PDB entry 7X0X | electron microscopy, 2.56 A resolution | chains D and B of the 4 polymer chains in the assembly

== Chain D (and B) ==
Name: Cryptochrome-2
Notes: chain B of this document is another copy of the same molecule, construct and numbering; everything in this record applies to it too
UniProt: Q96524 (CRY2_ARATH); residue numbers follow UniProt; this construct covers 1-612
Amino-acid sequence (612 residues; each row starts with the number of its first residue):
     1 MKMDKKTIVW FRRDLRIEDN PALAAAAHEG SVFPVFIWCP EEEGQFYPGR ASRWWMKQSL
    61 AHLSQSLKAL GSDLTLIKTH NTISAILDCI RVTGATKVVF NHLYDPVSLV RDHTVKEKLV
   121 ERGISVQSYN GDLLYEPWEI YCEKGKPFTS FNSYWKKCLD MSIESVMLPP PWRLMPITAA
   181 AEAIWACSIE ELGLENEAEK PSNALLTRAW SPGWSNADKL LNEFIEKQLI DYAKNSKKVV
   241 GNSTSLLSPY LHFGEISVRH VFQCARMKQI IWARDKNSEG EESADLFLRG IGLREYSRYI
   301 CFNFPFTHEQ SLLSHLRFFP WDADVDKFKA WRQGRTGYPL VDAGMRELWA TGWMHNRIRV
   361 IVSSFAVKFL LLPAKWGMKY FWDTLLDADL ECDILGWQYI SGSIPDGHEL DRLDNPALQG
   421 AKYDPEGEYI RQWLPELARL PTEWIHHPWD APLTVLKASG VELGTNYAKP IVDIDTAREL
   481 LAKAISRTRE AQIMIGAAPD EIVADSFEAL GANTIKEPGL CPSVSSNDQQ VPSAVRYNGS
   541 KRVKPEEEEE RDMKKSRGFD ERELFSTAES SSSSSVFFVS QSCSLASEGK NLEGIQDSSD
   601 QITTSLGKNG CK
Unresolved in the structure: 1-4, 179-187, 306-310, 495-612
Sequence notes: engineered mutation Ala374 (Trp in Q96524)
Swiss-Prot annotation at these positions:
  - motif: Lys541 to Lys555 (Nuclear localization signal)
  - binding site (FAD): Tyr232, Thr244 to Ser248, Asn356, Asp387 to Asp389
  - binding site (Mg(2+)): Asn235, Ser243, His355
  - binding site (ATP): Asn356, Arg357, Asp406
  - site (Involved in electron transfer from the protein surface to the FAD cofactor): Trp321, Trp397
  - modified residue: Ser587 (Phosphoserine), Ser598 (Phosphoserine), Ser599 (Phosphoserine), Thr603 (Phosphothreonine), Ser605 (Phosphoserine)
  - natural variant: Ile83 (I83V: In strain: cv. Chi-1, cv. Co-1 and 3 more), Gln127 (Q127S: In strain: cv. Bu-0, cv. Da(1)-12 and 7 more), Asp326 (D326E: In strain: cv. Chi-1, cv. Co-1 and 3 more), Val367 (V367M: In strain: cv. Cvi-0), Thr476 (T476I: In strain: cv. Cvi-0), Ala482 (A482G: In strain: cv. Chi-1, cv. Co-1 and 3 more), Ala498 (A498S: In strain: cv. Chi-1, cv. Co-1 and 3 more), Phe507 (F507L: In strain: cv. Chi-1, cv. Co-1 and 3 more), Gly511 (G511E: In strain: cv. Chi-1, cv. Co-1 and 3 more), Val543 (V543L: In strain: cv. Chi-1, cv. Co-1 and 3 more), Cys611 (C611Y: In strain: cv. Chi-1, cv. Co-1 and 3 more)
  - mutagenesis: Trp321 (W321A/F: Photochemically inactive in vitro. Undergo robust light-dependent photoreduction in an in vivo context via an alternative electron transport involving small molecule activators including ...), Trp331 (W331A: Decreased light sensitivity. Enhanced photoreduction in the presence of added ATP), Gly337 (G337E: Loss of activity), Trp376 (W376A: Decreased light sensitivity. Enhanced photoreduction in the presence of added ATP), Gly377 (G377R: Constitutive light response), Asp387 (D387A: Impaired FAD-binding leading to impaired blue light-mediated inhibition of hypocotyl elongation and loss of blue light-induced degradation. Disturbed BHLH63/CIB1 and SPA1 interactions), Trp397 (W397A: Photochemically inactive in vitro. Undergo robust light-dependent photoreduction in an in vivo context via an alternative electron transport involving small molecule activators including ATP ...), Tyr399 (Y399A/F: Impaired ATP-mediated enhanced photoreduction and decreased affinity for ATP), Lys541 (K541R: Impaired nuclear importation leading to reduced phosphorylation, physiological activities, and degradation in response to blue light ...), Lys554 to Lys555 (Impaired nuclear importation leading to reduced phosphorylation, physiological activities, and degradation in response to blue light ...), Ser570 to Ser575 (Reduced blue light-mediated phosphorylation and impaired blue light-dependent proteolysis and hypocotyl inhibition response; when associated with A-580, A-582, A-584, A-587, 598-A-A-599 and A-605 ...), Ser580 (S580A: Reduced blue light-mediated phosphorylation and impaired blue light-dependent proteolysis and hypocotyl inhibition response ...), 6 further mutagenesis entries in UniProt
Small-molecule neighbours: FAD (flavin-adenine dinucleotide): Tyr232, Thr244, Ser245, Leu246, Leu247, Ser248, Leu251, Phe287, Gly290, Ile291, Leu293, Arg294, Trp353, Met354, His355, Asn356, Arg359, Val360, Ser363, Phe381, Leu385, Asp387, Ala388, Asp389, Cys392, Asp393, Leu395, Gly396, Trp397

== How chain D and chain B interact ==
Contacting residue pairs (22; chain D residue first):
  Ile17(D) - Ile270(B)  hydrophobic
  Glu18(D) - Ile270(B)
  Gln65(D) - Arg274(B)
  Ser66(D) - Arg274(B)
  Ala69(D) - Arg274(B)
  Ala69(D) - Lys276(B)
  Pro169(D) - Gln263(B)
  Pro170(D) - Arg266(B)  hydrogen bond (backbone-side chain)
  Pro170(D) - Ile270(B)  hydrophobic
  Trp172(D) - Gln269(B)
  Trp214(D) - Arg274(B)
  Lys219(D) - Ile271(B)
  Gln263(D) - Pro169(B)
  Arg266(D) - Pro170(B)  hydrogen bond (side chain-backbone)
  Gln269(D) - Trp172(B)
  Ile270(D) - Ile17(B)  hydrophobic
  Ile270(D) - Glu18(B)
  Ile270(D) - Pro170(B)  hydrophobic
  Ile271(D) - Lys219(B)
  Arg274(D) - Gln65(B)
  Arg274(D) - Ser66(B)
  Lys276(D) - Ala69(B)
Interface residues without a listed pair, chain D (21 interface residues in all): Val166, Met167, Glu226, Met267
Interface residues without a listed pair, chain B (21 interface residues in all): Val166, Met167, Trp214, Glu226, Met267

== Summary ==
Chain D and chain B each contribute 21 residues to their interface, with 2 hydrogen bonds. The hydrogen-bonded
pair is Pro170(D)-Arg266(B). Chain D binds flavin-adenine dinucleotide. UniProt lists 10 FAD-binding residues,
3 Mg2+-binding residues, 3 ATP-binding residues and 25 mutagenesis sites on chain D.
Both chains are Cryptochrome-2. Entry 7X0X (Cryo-EM Structure of Arabidopsis CRY2 in active conformation) was
determined by electron microscopy together with 7X0Y from the same study.
